PDB entry 6M78 | solution NMR | chains A and B

== Chain A ==
Name: Polyprotein
Source organism: Sesbania mosaic virus
UniProt: Q9EB08 (Q9EB08_9VIRU); numbering as in UniProt (aligned over 120-402)
Sequence (296 residues; row label = number of the first residue in the row):
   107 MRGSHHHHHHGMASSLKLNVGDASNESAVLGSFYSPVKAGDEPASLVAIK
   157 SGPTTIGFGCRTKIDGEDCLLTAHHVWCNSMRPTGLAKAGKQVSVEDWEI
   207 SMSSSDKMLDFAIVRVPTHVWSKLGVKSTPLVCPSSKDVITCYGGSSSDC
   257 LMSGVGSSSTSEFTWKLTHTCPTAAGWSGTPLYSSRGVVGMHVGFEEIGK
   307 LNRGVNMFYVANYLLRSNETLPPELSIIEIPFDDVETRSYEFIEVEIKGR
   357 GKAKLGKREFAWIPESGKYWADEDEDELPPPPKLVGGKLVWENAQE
Not modelled in the structure: 107-134, 326-402
Cystine bridges: C248-C277
Sequence notes: initiating methionine (107); expression tag (108-119)

== Chain B ==
Name: Polyprotein
Source organism: Sesbania mosaic virus
UniProt: Q9EB08 (Q9EB08_9VIRU); residue numbers follow UniProt; this construct covers 326-402
Sequence (80 residues; numbered 323 to 402; the number before each row is that of its first residue):
   323 GSMTLPPELSIIEIPFDDVETRSYEFIEVEIKGRGKAKLGKREFAWIPES
   373 GKYWADEDEDELPPPPKLVGGKLVWENAQE
Not modelled in the structure: 380-402
Sequence notes: expression tag (323-325)

== Interface between chain A and chain B ==
Pairs across the interface - 25 pairs, chain A then chain B:
  S211(A) with W376(B); E379(B)
  D212(A) with W368(B); W376(B); E379(B)
  K213(A) with D378(B); E379(B)
  L215(A) with W368(B)
  F269(A) with I349(B); E350(B); V351(B)
  T270(A) with I349(B)
  W271(A) with A359(B); L361(B); W368(B)
  Y315(A) with R344(B); L361(B)
  N318(A) with K363(B)
  Y319(A) with G362(B); K363(B)
  L320(A) with L361(B); F366(B)
  R322(A) with R364(B); E365(B); F366(B)
Also at the interface, not in a pair above, chain A (14 interface residues in all): S210, E268
Also at the interface, not in a pair above, chain B (16 interface residues in all): E347

== In short ==
The interface between chain A and chain B involves 14 residues on one side and 16 on the other.
Here chain A is Polyprotein and chain B is Polyprotein, both from Sesbania mosaic virus. Entry 6M78 (Aromatic
interactions drive the coupled folding and binding of the intrinsically disordered Sesbania mosaic virus VPg
...) was determined by solution NMR.
